Entry 8VHP (X-ray diffraction, 2.61 A resolution); this record covers chains A and B.

== Chain A (and B) ==
Name: Ribonucleoside-diphosphate reductase 1 subunit alpha
Source organism: Escherichia coli K-12
Notes: EC 1.17.4.1; chain B of this document is another copy of the same molecule, construct and numbering; everything in this record applies to it too
Reference sequence: P00452 (RIR1_ECOLI); residues 1-760 here = UniProt positions 1-760
Chain sequence (779 residues; each row starts with the number of its first residue; numbers below 1 keep their minus sign (Met-18 is residue -18)):
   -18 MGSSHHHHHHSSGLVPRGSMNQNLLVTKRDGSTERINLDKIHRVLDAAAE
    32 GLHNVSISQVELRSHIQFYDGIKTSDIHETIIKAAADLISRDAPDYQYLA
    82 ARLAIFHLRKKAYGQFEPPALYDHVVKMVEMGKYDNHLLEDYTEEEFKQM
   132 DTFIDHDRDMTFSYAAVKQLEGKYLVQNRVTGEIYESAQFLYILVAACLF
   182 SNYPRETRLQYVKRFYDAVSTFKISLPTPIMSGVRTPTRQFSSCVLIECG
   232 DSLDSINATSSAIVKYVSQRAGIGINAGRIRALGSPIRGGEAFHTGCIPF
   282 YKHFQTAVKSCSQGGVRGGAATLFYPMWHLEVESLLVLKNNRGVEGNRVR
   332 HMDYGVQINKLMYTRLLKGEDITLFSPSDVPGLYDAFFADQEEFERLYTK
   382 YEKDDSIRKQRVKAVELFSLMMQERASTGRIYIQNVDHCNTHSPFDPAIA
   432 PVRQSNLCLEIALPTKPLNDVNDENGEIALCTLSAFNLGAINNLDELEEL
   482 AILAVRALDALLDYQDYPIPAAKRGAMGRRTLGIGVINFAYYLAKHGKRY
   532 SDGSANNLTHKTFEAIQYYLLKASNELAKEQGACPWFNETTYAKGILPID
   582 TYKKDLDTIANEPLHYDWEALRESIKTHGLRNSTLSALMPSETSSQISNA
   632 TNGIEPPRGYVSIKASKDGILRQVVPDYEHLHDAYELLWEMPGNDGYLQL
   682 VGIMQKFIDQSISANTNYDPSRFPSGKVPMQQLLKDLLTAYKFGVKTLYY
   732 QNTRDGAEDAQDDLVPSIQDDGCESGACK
Unresolved in the structure: -18 to 2, 646-648, 737-760 (chain B: -18 to 3, 737-760)
Construct notes: initiating methionine (-18); expression tag (-17 to 0); engineered mutation Ala28 (Trp in P00452)
Residues lining bound ligands:
  - ATP (adenosine-5'-triphosphate), molecule 1: Val7, Lys9, Arg10, Glu15, Arg16, Ile17, Asn18, Lys21, Ile22, Val25, Thr55, Ile58, His59, Ile62, Lys91, Gly95
  - ATP, molecule 2: Lys9, Glu15, Lys21, Val25, Ala28, His59, Phe87, His88, Arg90, Lys91, Phe97
  - ATP, molecule 3: Asp232, Ser233, Leu234, Ile237, Ile261, Arg262, Pro267, Ile268, Arg269, Phe274, His275, Thr276, Phe281
  - ATP, molecule 4: Ser249, Ser291, Cys292, Ser293, Gly295
  - CDP (cytidine-5'-diphosphate): Tyr155, Pro208, Thr209, Ser224, Cys225, Ala252, Gly253, Gln294, Arg298, Asn437, Leu438, Cys439, Glu441, Leu464, Met620, Pro621, Ser622, Glu623, Thr624, Ser625
What the authors report for this chain:
  - binding site for ATP: Phe87, Phe97
  - mutagenesis - F87A, F97A: unchanged catalytic activity on 3.0 mM ATP
  - mutagenesis - F97A (5-10% of maximal): unchanged catalytic activity on dATP
  - mutagenesis - F87A (20-25% of maximal): increased catalytic activity on dATP

== Chain A / chain B interface ==
Contacting residue pairs - 64 pairs, chain A then chain B:
  Lys114(A) - Gly270(B)  hydrogen bond (side chain-backbone)
  Gln158(A) - Gly271(B)
  Asn159(A) - Gly270(B)
  Asn159(A) - Gly271(B)
  Arg160(A) - Gly271(B)  hydrogen bond (backbone-backbone)
  Arg160(A) - Glu272(B)
  Arg160(A) - Ala273(B)
  Arg160(A) - Phe274(B)
  Val161(A) - Gly265(B)
  Val161(A) - Pro267(B)  hydrophobic
  Pro218(A) - Glu272(B)
  Thr219(A) - Arg269(B)
  Thr219(A) - Glu272(B)  hydrogen bond
  Leu234(A) - Val245(B)  hydrophobic
  Leu234(A) - Ser249(B)
  Leu234(A) - Cys292(B)  hydrophobic
  Asp235(A) - Lys246(B)  salt bridge
  Asn238(A) - Ser242(B)  hydrogen bond (side chain-backbone)
  Asn238(A) - Val245(B)
  Asn238(A) - Lys246(B)
  Ser241(A) - His284(B)  hydrogen bond
  Ser242(A) - Asn238(B)  hydrogen bond (backbone-side chain)
  Ser242(A) - Ser242(B)
  Val245(A) - Leu234(B)  hydrophobic
  Val245(A) - Asn238(B)
  Lys246(A) - Asp235(B)  salt bridge
  Ser249(A) - Leu234(B)
  Gly265(A) - Val161(B)
  Pro267(A) - Val161(B)  hydrophobic
  Arg269(A) - Thr219(B)
  Gly270(A) - Lys114(B)  hydrogen bond (backbone-side chain)
  Gly270(A) - Asn159(B)  hydrogen bond (backbone-side chain)
  Gly271(A) - Gln158(B)
  Gly271(A) - Asn159(B)
  Gly271(A) - Arg160(B)  hydrogen bond (backbone-backbone)
  Glu272(A) - Arg160(B)
  Glu272(A) - Pro218(B)
  Glu272(A) - Thr219(B)  hydrogen bond
  Glu272(A) - Gly295(B)
  Ala273(A) - Arg160(B)
  Phe274(A) - Arg160(B)
  Thr276(A) - Ser291(B)
  Pro280(A) - Lys290(B)
  Phe281(A) - Ser291(B)
  Lys283(A) - Thr287(B)
  His284(A) - Ser241(B)  hydrogen bond
  His284(A) - His284(B)
  His284(A) - Thr287(B)  hydrogen bond
  His284(A) - Ala288(B)  hydrogen bond (side chain-backbone)
  Thr287(A) - Lys283(B)
  Thr287(A) - His284(B)  hydrogen bond
  Thr287(A) - Thr287(B)  hydrogen bond
  Ala288(A) - His284(B)  hydrogen bond (backbone-side chain)
  Lys290(A) - Pro280(B)
  Ser291(A) - Thr276(B)  hydrogen bond (backbone-side chain)
  Ser291(A) - Phe281(B)
  Cys292(A) - Leu234(B)  hydrophobic
  Gly295(A) - Glu272(B)
  Glu326(A) - His332(B)  salt bridge
  His332(A) - Glu326(B)  salt bridge
  Asp451(A) - Val452(B)
  Asp451(A) - Asn453(B)  hydrogen bond
  Val452(A) - Asp451(B)
  Asn453(A) - Asp451(B)  hydrogen bond
Also at the interface, not in a pair above, chain A (42 interface residues in all): Ser266, Ser293, Gly296
Also at the interface, not in a pair above, chain B (44 interface residues in all): Gln250, Ser266, Ser293, Gly296, Arg331

== Overview ==
42 residues of chain A and 44 residues of chain B are in contact, with 19 hydrogen bonds and 4 salt bridges.
Polar pairs include Asp235(A)-Lys246(B), Glu326(A)-His332(B) and Lys114(A)-Gly270(B). From the paper: a
binding site for ATP at Phe87(A) and Phe97(A); F87A of chain A increases catalytic activity on dATP.
Both chains are Ribonucleoside-diphosphate reductase 1 subunit alpha (Escherichia coli K-12). Entry 8VHP
(Crystal structure of E. coli class Ia ribonucleotide reductase alpha subunit W28A variant bound to CDP ...)
was determined by X-ray diffraction together with 8VHN, 8VHO, 8VHQ, 8VHR and 8VHU from the same study.
